PDB entry 6Q15 | electron microscopy, 5.15 A resolution (low resolution: residue-level contacts below are approximate; hydrogen-bond / salt-bridge calls are withheld) | chains Y and v of the 110 polymer chains in the assembly

== Chain Y ==
Protein: Protein PrgH
Organism: Salmonella typhimurium (strain LT2 / SGSC1412 / ATCC 700720)
Reference sequence: P41783 (PRGH_SALTY); numbering as in UniProt (aligned over 1-392)
Amino-acid sequence (392 residues; each row starts with the number of its first residue):
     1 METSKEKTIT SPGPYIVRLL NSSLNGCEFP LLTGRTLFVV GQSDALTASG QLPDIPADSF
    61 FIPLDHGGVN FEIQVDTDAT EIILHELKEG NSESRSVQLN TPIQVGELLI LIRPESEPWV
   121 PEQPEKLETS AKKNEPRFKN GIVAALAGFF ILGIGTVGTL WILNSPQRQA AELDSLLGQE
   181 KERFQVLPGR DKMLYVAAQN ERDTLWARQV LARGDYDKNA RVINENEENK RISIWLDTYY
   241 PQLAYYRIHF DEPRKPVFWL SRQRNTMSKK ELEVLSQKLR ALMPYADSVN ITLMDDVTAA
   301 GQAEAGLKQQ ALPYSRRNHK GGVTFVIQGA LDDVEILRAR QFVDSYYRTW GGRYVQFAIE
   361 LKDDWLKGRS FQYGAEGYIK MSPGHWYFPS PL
Disordered / not traced: 1-170

== Chain v ==
Protein: Lipoprotein PrgK
Organism: Salmonella typhimurium (strain LT2 / SGSC1412 / ATCC 700720)
Reference sequence: P41786 (PRGK_SALTY); numbering as in UniProt (aligned over 1-252)
Amino-acid sequence (252 residues; each row starts with the number of its first residue):
     1 MIRRYLYTFL LVMTLAGCKD KDLLKGLDQE QANEVIAVLQ MHNIEANKID SGKLGYSITV
    61 AEPDFTAAVY WIKTYQLPPR PRVEIAQMFP ADSLVSSPRA EKARLYSAIE QRLEQSLQTM
   121 EGVLSARVHI SYDIDAGENG RPPKPVHLSA LAVYERGSPL AHQISDIKRF LKNSFADVDY
   181 DNISVVLSER SDAQLQAPGT PVKRNSFATS WIVLIILLSV MSAGFGVWYY KNHYARNKKG
   241 ITADDKAKSS NE
Disordered / not traced: 1-19, 204-252
Curated features (UniProtKB/Swiss-Prot):
  - lipidation: C18 (N-palmitoyl cysteine)

== Interface between chain Y and chain v ==
Contacting residue pairs - 33 pairs, chain Y then chain v:
  G178(Y) - Q196(v)
  Q179(Y) - Q196(v)
  E180(Y) - Q196(v)
  R183(Y) - Q196(v)
  R202(Y) - M41(v)
  R202(Y) - S191(v)
  R202(Y) - D192(v)
  R202(Y) - Q194(v)
  L205(Y) - W71(v)
  W206(Y) - Q40(v)
  W206(Y) - N43(v)
  W206(Y) - Q194(v)
  W206(Y) - Q196(v)
  W206(Y) - A197(v)
  W206(Y) - P198(v)
  Q209(Y) - H42(v)
  Q209(Y) - N43(v)
  Q209(Y) - I44(v)
  Q209(Y) - A67(v)
  V210(Y) - N43(v)
  R213(Y) - N43(v)
  R213(Y) - P201(v)
  D215(Y) - P201(v)
  D215(Y) - V202(v)
  D333(Y) - I164(v)
  D333(Y) - K168(v)
  D333(Y) - I183(v)
  D333(Y) - S184(v)
  D333(Y) - V185(v)
  V334(Y) - I164(v)
  L337(Y) - L160(v)
  L337(Y) - L187(v)
  Q341(Y) - L160(v)
Also at the interface, not in a pair above, chain v (24 interface residues in all): Y180, G199

== In short ==
15 residues of chain Y and 24 residues of chain v are in contact.
Chain Y is Protein PrgH and chain v is Lipoprotein PrgK, both from Salmonella typhimurium (strain LT2 /
SGSC1412 / ATCC 700720); the structure, Structure of the Salmonella SPI-1 injectisome needle complex, was
determined by electron microscopy, deposited together with 6PEE, 6PEM, 6PEP, 6Q14 and 6Q16.
